5B5N - chains D and F of the 36 polymer chains in the assembly; structure by X-ray diffraction, 3.30 A resolution.

== Chain D (and F) ==
Protein: LH1 alpha polypeptide
Source organism: Thermochromatium tepidum
Notes: chain F of this document is another copy of the same molecule, construct and numbering; everything in this record applies to it too
Reference sequence: D2Z0P2 (D2Z0P2_THETI); residue numbers follow UniProt; this construct covers 1-61
Amino-acid sequence (61 residues; each row starts with the number of its first residue):
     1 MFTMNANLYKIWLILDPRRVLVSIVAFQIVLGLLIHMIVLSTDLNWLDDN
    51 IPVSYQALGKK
Not modelled in the structure: 1
Bound ions: barium ion site 1: Asp43, Asn45, Asp49 (shared with Gln56(F) of chain F); barium ion site 2: Gln56 (shared with 3 residues of chain A)
Small-molecule neighbours:
  - bacteriochlorophyll a (BCL), molecule 1: Ile11, Trp12, Ile24, Ile35
  - bacteriochlorophyll a (BCL), molecule 2: Val22, Val25, Gln28, Ile29, Gly32, His36, Val39, Leu44, Trp46, Leu47
  - bacteriochlorophyll a (BCL), molecule 3: Gln28, Leu31, Gly32, Ile35, His36, Val39
  - spirilloxanthin (CRT), molecule 1: Asn7, Leu8, Tyr9, Lys10, Ile11, Ile14
  - spirilloxanthin (CRT), molecule 2: Leu21, Ile24, Phe27, Gln28, Leu31, Leu34, Ile35, Ile38
  - spirilloxanthin (CRT), molecule 3: Ile29, Gly32, Leu33, His36, Met37, Leu40

== How chain D and chain F interact ==
Contacting residue pairs (17):
  Ile14(D) - Arg18(F)
  Phe27(D) - Ile29(F)  hydrophobic
  Leu31(D) - Leu33(F)  hydrophobic
  Leu34(D) - Leu33(F)  hydrophobic
  Ile38(D) - Leu47(F)  hydrophobic
  Val39(D) - Leu47(F)  hydrophobic
  Thr42(D) - Leu47(F)
  Thr42(D) - Asp48(F)
  Asp43(D) - Asp48(F)
  Asp43(D) - Asn50(F)
  Asp43(D) - Gln56(F)
  Leu44(D) - Trp46(F)
  Leu44(D) - Leu47(F)
  Leu44(D) - Tyr55(F)  hydrophobic
  Asp48(D) - Gln56(F)
  Asp49(D) - Tyr55(F)
  Asp49(D) - Gln56(F)
Also at the interface, not in a pair above, chain D (15 interface residues in all): Ile11, Leu13, Leu15, Asn45
Also at the interface, not in a pair above, chain F (14 interface residues in all): Leu21, Val22, Leu40, Ser54, Leu58

== Summary ==
The interface between chain D and chain F involves 15 residues on one side and 14 on the other. Ligands of
chain D: 3 copies of bacteriochlorophyll a and 3 copies of spirilloxanthin. The barium ion site 1 is built by
Asp43(D), Asn45(D) and Asp49(D).
Both chains are LH1 alpha polypeptide (Thermochromatium tepidum). Entry 5B5N (Crystal structure of the
Ba-substituted LH1-RC complex from Tch. tepidum) was determined by X-ray diffraction (same publication as
5B5M).
